Entry 4LF6 (X-ray diffraction, 3.31 A resolution); this record covers chains A and P of the 21 polymer chains in the assembly.

Chain A:
Molecule: 16S rRNA
Source organism: Thermus thermophilus
Sequence (1522 nucleotides; row label = number of the first residue in the row; note: 43 numbers in that range are skipped by the numbering (no residue carries them; nothing is unmodelled there); a row labelled like 190A-190L holds insertion residues (190A, then the next letters in order); numbering starts at 0):
     0 UUUGUUGGAGAGUUUGAUCCUGGCUCAGGGUGAACGCUGGCGGCGUGCCU
    50 AAGACAUGCAAGUCGUGCGGG
    73 CCGCGGGGUUUU
    88 ACUCCG
    95 UGGUC
   101 AGCGGCGGACGGGUGAGUAACGCGUGGGU
  129A G
   130 ACCUACCCGGAAGAGGGGGACAACCCGGGGAAACUCGGGCUAAUCCCCCA
   180 UGUGGACCCGC
190A-190L CCCUUGGGGUGU
   191 GUCCAAAGGGCUUU
   216 GCCCGCUUCCGGAUGGGCCCGCGUCCCAUCAGCUAGUUGGUGGGGUAAUG
   266 GCCCACCAAGGCGACGACGGGUAGCCGGUCUGAGAGGAUGGCCGGCCACA
   316 GGGGCACUGAGACACGGGCCCCACUCCUACGGGAGGCAGCAGUUAGGAAU
   366 CUUCCGCAAUGGGCGCAAGCCUGACGGAGCGACGCCGCUUGGAGGAAGAA
   416 GCCCUUCGGGGUGUAAACUCCUGAA
   442 CCCGGGACGAAACCCCCGACGA
   474 GGGGACUGACGGUACCGGG
   494 GUAAUAGCGCCGGCCAACUCCGUGCCAGCAGCCGCGGUAAUACGGAGGGC
   544 GCGAGCGUUACCCGGAUUCACUGGGCGUAAAGGGCGUGUAGGCGGCCUGG
   594 GGCGUCCCAUGUGAAAGACCACGGCUCAACCGUGGGGGAGCGUGGGAUAC
   644 GCUCAGGCUAGACGGUGGGAGAGGGUGGUGGAAUUCCCGGAGUAGCGGUG
   694 AAAUGCGCAGAUACCGGGAGGAACGCCGAUGGCGAAGGCAGCCACCUGGU
   744 CCACCCGUGACGCUGAGGCGCGAAAGCGUGGGGAGCAAACCGGAUUAGAU
   794 ACCCGGGUAGUCCACGCCCUAAACGAUGCGCGCUAGGUCUCUGGGUCU
   848 CCUGGGGGCCGAAGCUAACGCGUUAAGCGCGCCGCCUGGGGAGUACGGCC
   898 GCAAGGCUGAAACUCAAAGGAAUUGACGGGGGCCCGCACAAGCGGUGGAG
   948 CAUGUGGUUUAAUUCGAAGXAACGCGAAGAACCUUACCAGGCCUUGACAU
   998 GCUAGG
 1003A G
  1004 AACCCGGGUGAAAGCCUGGGGUGCCCC
1030A-1030D GCGA
  1031 GGGGAGCCCUAGCACAGGUGCUGCAUGGCCGUCGUCAGCUCGUGCCGUGA
  1081 GGUGUUGGGUUAAGUCCCGCAACGAGCGCAACCCCCGCCGUUAGUUGCCA
  1131 GCGGUUCGGCCGGGCACUCUAACGGGACUGCCCGCGAAA
  1171 GCGGGAGGAAGGAGGGGACGACGUCUGGUCAGCAUGGCCCUUACGGCCUG
  1221 GGCGACACACGUGCUACAAUGCCCACUACAAAGCGAUGCCACCCGGCAAC
  1271 GGGGAGCUAAUCGCAAAAAGGUGGGCCCAGUUCGGAUUGGGGUCUGCAAC
  1321 CCGACCCCAUGAAGCCGGAAUCGCUAGUAAUCGCGGAUCAG
 1361A C
  1362 CAUGCCGCGGUGAAUACGUUCCCGGGCCUUGUACACACXGCCXGUXACGC
  1412 CAUGGGAGCGGGCUCUACCCGAAGUCGCCGGG
  1446 AGCCUACGGG
  1459 CAGGCGCCGAGGGUAGGGCCCGUGACUGGGGCGAAGUCGUAACAAGGUAG
  1509 CUGUACCGGAAGGUGCGGCUGGAU
 1532A C
  1533 CA
  1536 CUCCUUUCU
Disordered / not traced: 0-4, 1532A, 1536-1541
Sequence notes: conflict C1533 (A2157 in M26923.1), A1534 (C2158 in M26923.1)
Modified positions: PSU (pseudouridine-5'-monophosphate) at position 516, 7MG (7N-methyl-8-hydroguanosine-5'-monophosphate) at position 527, M2G (N2-dimethylguanosine-5'-monophosphate) at position 966, 5MC (5-methylcytidine-5'-monophosphate) at position 967, 2MG (2N-methylguanosine-5'-monophosphate) at position 1207, 5MC (5-methylcytidine-5'-monophosphate) at position 1400, 4OC (4n,o2'-methylcytidine-5'-monophosphate) at position 1402, 5MC (5-methylcytidine-5'-monophosphate) at position 1404, 5MC (5-methylcytidine-5'-monophosphate) at position 1407, UR3 (3-methyluridine-5'-monophoshate) at position 1498, PSU (pseudouridine-5'-monophosphate) at position 1540, PSU (pseudouridine-5'-monophosphate) at position 1541
Metal / ion sites: Mg2+ site 1: U12, G22; Mg2+ site 2: U12, C526; K+ site 1 near U14 (its only coordinating residue here); Mg2+ site 3 near G21 (its only coordinating residue here); Mg2+ site 4 near C48 (its only coordinating residue here); Mg2+ site 5 near A53 (its only coordinating residue here); Mg2+ site 6 near G105 (its only coordinating residue here); Mg2+ site 7 near G107 (its only coordinating residue here); Mg2+ site 8: A109, G331; Mg2+ site 9: G115, A116, G117, G289; Mg2+ site 10: A116, G117, G289; Mg2+ site 11: C121, G124, U125, G236; 12 more K+ sites not listed; 64 more Mg2+ sites not listed
Residues lining bound ligands:
  - neomycin (NMY), molecule 1: U45, G112, G113, C307, C308, G309, C355, A356, A389, C390, G391, G392, A393
  - neomycin (NMY), molecule 2: C58, A59, G371, C372, C386, U387, G388
  - neomycin (NMY), molecule 3: A119, A120, C121, G122, C123, G236, C237, G238, U239, C240, C241, C242, C280, G281, A282, G284, G285
  - neomycin (NMY), molecule 4: G567, G568, C569, G570, G575, G821, G874, C875, G876, C877, C880
  - neomycin (NMY), molecule 5: G610, A611, C612, C613, A614, C615, G616, A622, C623, C624, G625, U626, G627
  - neomycin (NMY), molecule 6: G1405, U1406, 5MC_1407, A1408, C1409, G1489, C1490, G1491, A1492, A1493, G1494, U1495, C1496

Chain P:
Protein: ribosomal protein S16
Source organism: Thermus thermophilus
Reference sequence: Q5SJH3 (RS16_THET8); residue numbers follow UniProt; this construct covers 1-88
Sequence (88 residues; numbered 1 to 88; the number before each row is that of its first residue):
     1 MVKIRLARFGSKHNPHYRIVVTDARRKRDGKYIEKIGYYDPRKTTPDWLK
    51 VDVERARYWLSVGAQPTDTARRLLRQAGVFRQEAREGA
Disordered / not traced: 85-88
Residues lining bound ligands: neomycin (NMY): Arg8, Arg28, Asp29

Interface between chain A and chain P:
Contacting residue pairs (85; chain A residue first):
  C43(A) - Lys12(P)  phosphate contact
  C43(A) - His13(P)  phosphate contact
  G44(A) - Lys12(P)  salt bridge to the phosphate
  C110(A) - Arg25(P)  hydrogen bond to the sugar
  G111(A) - Arg25(P)  phosphate contact
  G112(A) - Lys27(P)  phosphate contact
  A134(A) - Met1(P)  base contact
  A134(A) - Arg25(P)  base contact
  C135(A) - Met1(P)  hydrogen bond to the base
  C136(A) - Met1(P)  sugar contact
  C136(A) - Gly63(P)  hydrogen bond to the sugar
  C136(A) - Gln65(P)  hydrogen bond to the sugar
  C137(A) - Ser61(P)  hydrogen bond to the sugar
  C137(A) - Gly63(P)  sugar contact
  G227(A) - Val62(P)  hydrogen bond to the base
  A228(A) - Val2(P)  sugar contact
  A228(A) - Tyr58(P)  sugar contact
  A228(A) - Trp59(P)  phosphate contact
  U229(A) - Asp23(P)  sugar contact
  U229(A) - Ile33(P)  sugar contact
  U229(A) - Trp59(P)  phosphate contact
  G230(A) - Asp23(P)  sugar contact
  G230(A) - Arg25(P)  hydrogen bond to the sugar
  G309(A) - Lys27(P)  salt bridge to the phosphate
  G309(A) - Gly30(P)  phosphate contact
  G309(A) - Lys31(P)  phosphate contact
  G310(A) - Lys27(P)  salt bridge to the phosphate
  G310(A) - Gly30(P)  phosphate contact
  G310(A) - Lys31(P)  phosphate contact
  C311(A) - Arg26(P)  salt bridge to the phosphate
  A374(A) - Tyr17(P)  hydrogen bond to the sugar
  U375(A) - Leu6(P)  hydrogen bond to the sugar
  U375(A) - Tyr17(P)  sugar contact
  U375(A) - Arg28(P)  hydrogen bond to the base
  U375(A) - Thr69(P)  hydrogen bond to the phosphate
  G376(A) - Arg5(P)  hydrogen bond to the phosphate
  G376(A) - Leu6(P)  hydrogen bond to the phosphate
  G376(A) - Arg28(P)  sugar contact
  G376(A) - Thr67(P)  hydrogen bond to the phosphate
  G377(A) - Lys3(P)  salt bridge to the phosphate
  G377(A) - Arg5(P)  salt bridge to the phosphate
  G377(A) - Ala24(P)  sugar contact
  C390(A) - Arg28(P)  hydrogen bond to the phosphate
  G391(A) - Arg8(P)  phosphate contact
  G391(A) - Arg28(P)  salt bridge to the phosphate
  G392(A) - Arg8(P)  salt bridge to the phosphate
  G392(A) - Lys12(P)  phosphate contact
  G392(A) - His13(P)  hydrogen bond to the phosphate
  A393(A) - Lys12(P)  salt bridge to the phosphate
  A393(A) - His13(P)  salt bridge to the phosphate
  C449(A) - Arg42(P)  hydrogen bond to the base
  G450(A) - Pro15(P)  sugar contact
  G450(A) - Pro41(P)  sugar contact
  G450(A) - Arg42(P)  sugar contact
  G450(A) - Lys43(P)  salt bridge to the phosphate
  A452(A) - Lys43(P)  salt bridge to the phosphate
  A452(A) - Arg72(P)  hydrogen bond to the base
  A453(A) - Asp68(P)  hydrogen bond to the sugar
  A453(A) - Arg72(P)  sugar contact
  C454(A) - Asp68(P)  sugar contact
  G462(A) - Gln82(P)  hydrogen bond to the base
  A463(A) - Arg75(P)  salt bridge to the phosphate
  A463(A) - Phe80(P)  sugar contact
  A463(A) - Arg81(P)  phosphate contact
  A463(A) - Gln82(P)  hydrogen bond to the sugar
  A463(A) - Glu83(P)  sugar contact
  G474(A) - Arg75(P)  salt bridge to the phosphate
  G474(A) - Arg81(P)  sugar contact
  A607(A) - Lys31(P)  base contact
  A608(A) - Arg18(P)  hydrogen bond to the sugar
  A608(A) - Tyr32(P)  sugar contact
  A609(A) - Arg18(P)  salt bridge to the phosphate
  G616(A) - Thr45(P)  sugar contact
  G617(A) - Asn14(P)  base contact
  G617(A) - Thr44(P)  sugar contact
  G617(A) - Thr45(P)  sugar contact
  C623(A) - Ser11(P)  sugar contact
  C624(A) - Phe9(P)  phosphate contact
  C624(A) - Ser11(P)  sugar contact
  C624(A) - Asn14(P)  hydrogen bond to the sugar
  C624(A) - His16(P)  sugar contact
  G625(A) - Phe9(P)  phosphate contact
  G625(A) - His16(P)  sugar contact
  U626(A) - Lys35(P)  salt bridge to the phosphate
  U626(A) - Tyr38(P)  phosphate contact
Interface residues without a listed pair, chain A (46 interface residues in all): G231, A325, G378, C483, G627
Interface residues without a listed pair, chain P (52 interface residues in all): Gly10, Asp29, Tyr39, Asp47, Lys50

Overview:
46 residues of chain A and 52 residues of chain P are in contact, with 23 hydrogen bonds and 16 salt bridges.
Among the polar pairs are C135(A)-Met1(P), G227(A)-Val62(P) and U375(A)-Arg28(P). One neomycin molecule is
bound between chain A and chain P.
Here chain A is 16S rRNA and chain P is ribosomal protein S16, both from Thermus thermophilus. Entry 4LF6
(Crystal Structure of 30S ribosomal subunit from Thermus thermophilus) was determined by X-ray diffraction.
